Entry 1PEO (X-ray diffraction, 3.00 A resolution); this record covers chain A.

== Chain A ==
Molecule: Ribonucleoside-diphosphate reductase 2 alpha chain
Source organism: Salmonella typhimurium
Notes: EC 1.17.4.1
UniProt: Q08698 (RIR3_SALTY); residues 1-714 here correspond to UniProt positions 0-713 (UniProt number = residue number - 1)
Sequence (714 residues; numbered 1 to 714; the number before each row is that of its first residue):
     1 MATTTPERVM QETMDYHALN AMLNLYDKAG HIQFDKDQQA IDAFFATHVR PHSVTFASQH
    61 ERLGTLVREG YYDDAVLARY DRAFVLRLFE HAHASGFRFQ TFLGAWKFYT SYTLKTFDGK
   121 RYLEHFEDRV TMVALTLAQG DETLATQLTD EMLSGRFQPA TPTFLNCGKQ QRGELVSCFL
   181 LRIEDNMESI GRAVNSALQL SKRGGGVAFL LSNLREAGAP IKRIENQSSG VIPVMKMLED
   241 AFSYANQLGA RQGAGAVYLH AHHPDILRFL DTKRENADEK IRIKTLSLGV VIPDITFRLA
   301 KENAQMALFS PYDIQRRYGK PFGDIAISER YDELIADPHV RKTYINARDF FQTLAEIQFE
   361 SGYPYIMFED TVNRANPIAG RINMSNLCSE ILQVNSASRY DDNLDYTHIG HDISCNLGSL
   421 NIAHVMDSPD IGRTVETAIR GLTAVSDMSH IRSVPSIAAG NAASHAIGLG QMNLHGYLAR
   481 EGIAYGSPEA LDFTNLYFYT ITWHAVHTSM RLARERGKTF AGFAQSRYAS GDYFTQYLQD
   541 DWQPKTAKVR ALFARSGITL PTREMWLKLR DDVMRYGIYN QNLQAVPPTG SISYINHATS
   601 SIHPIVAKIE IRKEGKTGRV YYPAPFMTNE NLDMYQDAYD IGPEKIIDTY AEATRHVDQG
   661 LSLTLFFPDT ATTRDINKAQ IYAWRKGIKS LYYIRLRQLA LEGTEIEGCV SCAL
Not modelled in the structure: 1-11, 275-281, 700-714
Cystine bridges: Cys178-Cys415
Ligand contacts: 2'-deoxycytidine-5'-triphosphate (DCP): Asp185, Asn186, Met187, Glu188, Ile190, Lys202, Leu214, Arg215, Ile221, Lys222, Arg223, Tyr244, Ala245, Asn246
Swiss-Prot annotation at these positions:
  - site: Tyr693 (Important for electron transfer)

== Summary ==
Ligands of chain A: 2'-deoxycytidine-5'-triphosphate.
Chain A is Ribonucleoside-diphosphate reductase 2 alpha chain (Salmonella typhimurium); the structure,
Ribonucleotide Reductase Protein R1E from Salmonella typhimurium, was determined by X-ray diffraction,
deposited together with 1PEM and 1PEQ.
